7CCR - chains A and J of the 22 polymer chains in the assembly; structure by electron microscopy, 4.90 A resolution (low resolution: residue-level contacts below are approximate; hydrogen-bond / salt-bridge calls are withheld).

[Chain A]
Molecule: Histone H3.1
Organism: Homo sapiens
UniProt: P68431 (H31_HUMAN); residues 38-135 here correspond to UniProt positions 39-136 (UniProt number = residue number + 1)
Chain sequence (98 residues; each row starts with the number of its first residue):
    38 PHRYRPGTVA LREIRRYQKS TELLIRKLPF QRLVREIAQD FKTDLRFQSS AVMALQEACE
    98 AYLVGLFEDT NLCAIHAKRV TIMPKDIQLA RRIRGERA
Disordered / not traced: 38-39, 135
Swiss-Prot annotation at these positions:
  - modified residue: Tyr41 (Phosphotyrosine), Lys56 (N6,N6,N6-trimethyllysine), Ser57 (Phosphoserine), Lys64 (N6-(2-hydroxyisobutyryl)lysine), Lys79 (N6,N6,N6-trimethyllysine), Thr80 (Phosphothreonine), Ser86 (Phosphoserine), Thr107 (Phosphothreonine), Lys115 (N6-acetyllysine), Lys122 (N6-(2-hydroxyisobutyryl)lysine)

[Chain J]
Molecule: 147-nt DNA strand
Organism: Homo sapiens
Sequence (147 nucleotides; each row starts with the number of its first residue; numbers below 1 keep their minus sign (DC-73 is residue -73)):
   -73 CTGGAGAATC CCGGTGCCGA GGCCGCTCAA TTGGTCGTAG ACAGCTCTAG CACCGCTTAA
   -13 ACGCACGTAC GCGCTGTCCC CCGCGTTTTA ACCGCCAAGG GGATTACTCC CTAGTCTCCA
    47 GGCACGTGTC AGATATATAC ATCCTGT

[Chain A / chain J interface]
Pairs across the interface (24):
  Arg40(A) - DC8(J)
  Arg40(A) - DG9(J)
  Tyr41(A) - DA-67(J)
  Tyr41(A) - DA-66(J)
  Tyr41(A) - DC10(J)
  Arg42(A) - DG9(J)
  Pro43(A) - DC8(J)
  Pro43(A) - DG9(J)
  Gly44(A) - DC8(J)
  Gly44(A) - DG9(J)
  Thr45(A) - DG9(J)
  Val46(A) - DG9(J)
  Ala47(A) - DG9(J)
  Arg49(A) - DA-66(J)
  Arg49(A) - DT-65(J)
  Arg63(A) - DA17(J)
  Arg63(A) - DC18(J)
  Lys64(A) - DC18(J)
  Leu65(A) - DA17(J)
  Leu65(A) - DC18(J)
  Pro66(A) - DA17(J)
  Arg69(A) - DA17(J)
  Arg83(A) - DG26(J)
  Arg83(A) - DG27(J)
Also at the interface, not in a pair above, chain A (16 interface residues in all): Lys115
Also at the interface, not in a pair above, chain J (12 interface residues in all): DC-2, DG25

[Overview]
The interface between chain A and chain J involves 16 residues on one side and 12 on the other.
Chain A is Histone H3.1 and chain J is a 147-nt DNA strand, both from Homo sapiens; the structure, Structure
of the 2:2 cGAS-nucleosome complex, was determined by electron microscopy, deposited together with 7CCQ.
